7X6U - chains A and B; structure by electron microscopy, 4.50 A resolution (low resolution: residue-level contacts below are approximate; hydrogen-bond / salt-bridge calls are withheld).

Chain A:
Name: Envelopment polyprotein
Organism: Severe fever with thrombocytopenia syndrome virus
Notes: fragment: Gn
UniProt: A0A1S6XXI4 (A0A1S6XXI4_SFTS); residue numbers follow UniProt; this construct covers 1-562
Amino-acid sequence (562 residues; row label = number of the first residue in the row):
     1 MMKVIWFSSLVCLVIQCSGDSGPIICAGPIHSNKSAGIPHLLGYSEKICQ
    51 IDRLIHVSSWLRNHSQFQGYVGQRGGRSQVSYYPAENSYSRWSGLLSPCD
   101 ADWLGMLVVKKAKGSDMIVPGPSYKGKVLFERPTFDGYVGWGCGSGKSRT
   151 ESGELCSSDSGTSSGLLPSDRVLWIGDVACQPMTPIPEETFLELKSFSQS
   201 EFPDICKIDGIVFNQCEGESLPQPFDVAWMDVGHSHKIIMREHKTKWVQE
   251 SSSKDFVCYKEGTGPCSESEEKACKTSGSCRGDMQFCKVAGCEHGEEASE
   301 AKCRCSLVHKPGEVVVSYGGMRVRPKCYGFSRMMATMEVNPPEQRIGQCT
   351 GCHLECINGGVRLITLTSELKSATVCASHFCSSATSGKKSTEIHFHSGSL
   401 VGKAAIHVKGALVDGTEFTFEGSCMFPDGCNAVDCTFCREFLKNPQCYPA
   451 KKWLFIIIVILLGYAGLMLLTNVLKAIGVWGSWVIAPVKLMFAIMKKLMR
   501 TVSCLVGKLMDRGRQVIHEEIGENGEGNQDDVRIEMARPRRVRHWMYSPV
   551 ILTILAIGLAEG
Disordered / not traced: 1-21, 477-562
Disulfide bonds: Cys-26/Cys-49, Cys-143/Cys-156, Cys-180/Cys-327, Cys-206/Cys-216, Cys-258/Cys-305, Cys-266/Cys-303, Cys-274/Cys-280, Cys-287/Cys-292
Covalently attached groups: N-acetylglucosamine (NAG) linked to Asn-63

Chain B:
Name: Envelopment polyprotein
Organism: Severe fever with thrombocytopenia syndrome virus
Notes: fragment: Gc
UniProt: A0A1S6XXK1 (A0A1S6XXK1_SFTS); residues 1-511 here correspond to UniProt positions 563-1073 (UniProt number = residue number + 562)
Amino-acid sequence (511 residues; numbered 1 to 511; the number before each row is that of its first residue):
     1 CDEMVHADSKLVSCRQGSGNMKECVTTGRALLPAVNPGQEACLHFTAPGS
    51 PDSKCLKIKVKRINLKCKKSSSYFVPDARSRCTSVRRCRWAGDCQSGCPP
   101 HFTSNSFSDDWAGKMDRAGLGFSGCSDGCGGAACGCFNAAPSCIFWRKWV
   151 ENPHGIIWKVSPCAAWVPSAVIELTMPSGEVRTFHPMSGIPTQVFKGVSV
   201 TYLGSDMEVSGLTDLCEIEELKSKKLALAPCNQAGMGVVGKVGEIQCSSE
   251 ESARTIKKDGCIWNADLVGIELRVDDAVCYSKITSVEAVANYSAIPTTIG
   301 GLRFERSHDSQGKISGSPLDITAIRGSFSVNYRGLRLSLSEITATCTGEV
   351 TNVSGCYSCMTGAKVSIKLHSSKNSTAHVRCKGDETAFSVLEGVHSYTVS
   401 LSFDHAVVDEQCQLNCGGHESQVTLKGNLIFLDVPKFVDGSYMQTYHSTV
   451 PTGANIPSPTDWLNALFGNGLSRWILGVIGVLLGGLALFFLIMFLFKLGT
   501 KQVFRSRTKLA
Disordered / not traced: 297-319, 333-343, 468-511
Disulfide bonds: Cys-1/Cys-42, Cys-14/Cys-24, Cys-67/Cys-163, Cys-82/Cys-279, Cys-88/Cys-136, Cys-94/Cys-143, Cys-98/Cys-125, Cys-129/Cys-134, Cys-216/Cys-231, Cys-247/Cys-261, Cys-346/Cys-416, Cys-356/Cys-359, Cys-381/Cys-412

How chain A and chain B interact:
Residue-residue contacts - 44 pairs, chain A then chain B:
  Pro-84(A) / Trp-111(B)
  Pro-84(A) / Ala-112(B)
  Glu-86(A) / Ala-112(B)
  Ser-88(A) / Ser-108(B)
  Tyr-89(A) / Arg-87(B)
  Tyr-89(A) / Asp-109(B)
  Trp-92(A) / Trp-90(B)
  Trp-92(A) / Ala-91(B)
  Gly-176(A) / Trp-111(B)
  Asp-177(A) / Trp-111(B)
  Pro-203(A) / His-154(B)
  Asp-226(A) / Lys-114(B)
  Asp-226(A) / Arg-117(B)
  Val-227(A) / Arg-117(B)
  Arg-241(A) / Arg-117(B)
  Arg-241(A) / Trp-149(B)
  Arg-241(A) / Glu-151(B)
  His-243(A) / Thr-83(B)
  His-243(A) / Ser-84(B)
  His-243(A) / Asp-110(B)
  Lys-244(A) / Ser-84(B)
  Thr-245(A) / Ser-84(B)
  Thr-245(A) / Val-85(B)
  Thr-245(A) / Arg-86(B)
  Trp-247(A) / Arg-86(B)
  Trp-247(A) / Arg-87(B)
  Gln-249(A) / Trp-90(B)
  Gln-249(A) / Gly-135(B)
  Gln-249(A) / Cys-136(B)
  Gln-249(A) / Phe-137(B)
  Gln-285(A) / Phe-137(B)
  Pro-311(A) / Ala-91(B)
  Tyr-328(A) / Asp-110(B)
  Phe-330(A) / Trp-111(B)
  Arg-332(A) / Lys-114(B)
  Gly-387(A) / Pro-37(B)
  Lys-389(A) / Ile-63(B)
  Asp-434(A) / Val-434(B)
  Asp-434(A) / Lys-436(B)
  Cys-435(A) / Val-434(B)
  Phe-437(A) / Asp-433(B)
  Phe-437(A) / Val-434(B)
  Arg-439(A) / Phe-431(B)
  Arg-439(A) / Leu-432(B)
Also at the interface, not in a pair above, chain A (38 interface residues in all): Glu-201, Met-240, Glu-242, Lys-246, Val-248, Lys-310, Ser-386, His-394, Val-433, Cys-438, Lys-443
Also at the interface, not in a pair above, chain B (38 interface residues in all): Gly-38, Arg-81, Cys-88, Gly-92, Asp-93, Cys-134, Lys-225, Asp-275, Asp-276, Thr-361, Leu-429

In short:
The chain A/chain B interface involves 38 residues from each chain. Covalently linked N-acetylglucosamine: at
Asn-63(A).
Chain A is Envelopment polyprotein and chain B is Envelopment polyprotein, both from Severe fever with
thrombocytopenia syndrome virus; the structure, SFTSV 3 fold hexmer, was determined by electron microscopy
(same publication as 7X72 and 7X6W).
